Entry 7MW6 (electron microscopy, 3.22 A resolution); this record covers chains A and B of the 9 polymer chains in the assembly.

Chain A (and B):
Molecule: Spike glycoprotein
Organism: Severe acute respiratory syndrome coronavirus 2
Notes: chain B of this document is another copy of the same molecule, construct and numbering; everything in this record applies to it too
UniProtKB: P0DTC2 (SPIKE_SARS2); residue numbers follow UniProt; this construct covers 1-1208
Amino-acid sequence (1288 residues; row label = number of the first residue in the row):
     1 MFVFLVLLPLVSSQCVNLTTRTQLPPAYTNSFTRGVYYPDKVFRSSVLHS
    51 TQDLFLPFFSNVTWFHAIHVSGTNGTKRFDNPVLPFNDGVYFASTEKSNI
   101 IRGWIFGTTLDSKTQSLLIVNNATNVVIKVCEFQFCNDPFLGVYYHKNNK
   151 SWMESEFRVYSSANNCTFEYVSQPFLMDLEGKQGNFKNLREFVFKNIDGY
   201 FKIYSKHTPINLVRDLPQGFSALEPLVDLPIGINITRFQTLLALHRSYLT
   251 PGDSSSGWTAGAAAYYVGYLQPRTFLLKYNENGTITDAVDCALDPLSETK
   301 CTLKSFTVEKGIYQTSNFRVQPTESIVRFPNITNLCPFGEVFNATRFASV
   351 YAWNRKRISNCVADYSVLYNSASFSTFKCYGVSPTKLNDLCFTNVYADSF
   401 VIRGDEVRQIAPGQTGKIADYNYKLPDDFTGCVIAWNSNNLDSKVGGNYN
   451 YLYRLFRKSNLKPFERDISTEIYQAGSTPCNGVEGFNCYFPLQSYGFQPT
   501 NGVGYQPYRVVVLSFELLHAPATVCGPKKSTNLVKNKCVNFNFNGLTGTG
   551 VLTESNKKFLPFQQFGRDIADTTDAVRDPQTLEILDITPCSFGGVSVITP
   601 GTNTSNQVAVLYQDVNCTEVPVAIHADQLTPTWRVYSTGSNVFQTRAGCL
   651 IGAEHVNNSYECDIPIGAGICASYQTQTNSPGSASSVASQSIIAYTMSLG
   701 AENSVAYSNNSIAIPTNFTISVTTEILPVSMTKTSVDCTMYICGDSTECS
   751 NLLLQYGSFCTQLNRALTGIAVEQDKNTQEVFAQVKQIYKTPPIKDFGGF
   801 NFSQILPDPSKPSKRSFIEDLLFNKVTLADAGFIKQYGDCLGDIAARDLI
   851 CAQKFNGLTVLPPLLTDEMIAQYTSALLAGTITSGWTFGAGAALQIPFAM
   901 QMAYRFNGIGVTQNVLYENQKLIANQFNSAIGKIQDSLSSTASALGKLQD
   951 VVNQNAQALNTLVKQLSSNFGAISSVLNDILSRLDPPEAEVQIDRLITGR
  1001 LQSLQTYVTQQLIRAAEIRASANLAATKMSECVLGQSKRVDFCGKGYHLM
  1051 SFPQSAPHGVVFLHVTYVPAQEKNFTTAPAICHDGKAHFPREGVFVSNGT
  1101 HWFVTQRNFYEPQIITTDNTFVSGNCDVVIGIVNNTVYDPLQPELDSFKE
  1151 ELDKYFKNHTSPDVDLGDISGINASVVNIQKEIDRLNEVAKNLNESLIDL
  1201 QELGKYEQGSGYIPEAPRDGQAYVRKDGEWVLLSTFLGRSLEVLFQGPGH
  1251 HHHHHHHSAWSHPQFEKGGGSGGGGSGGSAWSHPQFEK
Disordered / not traced: 1-14, 71-74, 111-115, 147-150, 621-640, 676-689, 828-853, 1146-1288
Disulfides: Cys15-Cys136, Cys131-Cys166, Cys291-Cys301, Cys336-Cys361, Cys379-Cys432, Cys391-Cys525, Cys480-Cys488, Cys538-Cys590, Cys617-Cys649, Cys662-Cys671, Cys743-Cys749, Cys1032-Cys1043, Cys1082-Cys1126
Glycans and other covalent adducts: N-acetylglucosamine (NAG) linked to Asn17, Asn61, Asn122, Asn165, Asn234, Asn282, Asn331, Asn343, Asn603, Asn616, Asn657, Asn709, Asn717, Asn801, Asn1074, Asn1098, Asn1134
Differences from the reference sequence: conflict Gly682 (Arg in P0DTC2), Ser683 (Arg in P0DTC2), Ser685 (Arg in P0DTC2), Pro986 (Lys in P0DTC2), Pro987 (Val in P0DTC2); expression tag (1209-1288)
Curated features (UniProtKB/Swiss-Prot):
  - region: Asn280 to Cys301 (Putative superantigen), Arg403 to Asp405 (Integrin-binding motif), Asn448 to Phe456 (Immunodominant HLA epitope recognized by the CD8+), Pro681, Ala684 (Putative superantigen), Ser816 to Tyr837 (Fusion peptide 1), Lys835 to Phe855 (Fusion peptide 2), Asp1163 to Glu1202 (Heptad repeat 2)
  - site: Arg815, Ser816 (Cleavage)
  - glycosylation: Asn17 (N-linked (GlcNAc...) (complex) asparagine), Asn61 (N-linked (GlcNAc...) (hybrid) asparagine), Asn74 (N-linked (GlcNAc...) (complex) asparagine), Asn122 (N-linked (GlcNAc...) (hybrid) asparagine), Asn149 (N-linked (GlcNAc...) (complex) asparagine), Asn165 (N-linked (GlcNAc...) (complex) asparagine), Asn234 (N-linked (GlcNAc...) (high mannose) asparagine), Asn282 (N-linked (GlcNAc...) (complex) asparagine), Thr323 (O-linked (GalNAc) threonine), Ser325 (O-linked (HexNAc...) serine), Asn331 (N-linked (GlcNAc...) (complex) asparagine), Asn343 (N-linked (GlcNAc...) (complex) asparagine), Asn603 (N-linked (GlcNAc...) (hybrid) asparagine), Asn616 (N-linked (GlcNAc...) (complex) asparagine), Asn657 (N-linked (GlcNAc...) (complex) asparagine), Thr676 (O-linked (GlcNAc...) threonine), Thr678 (O-linked (GlcNAc...) threonine), Asn709 (N-linked (GlcNAc...) (high mannose) asparagine), Asn717 (N-linked (GlcNAc...) (hybrid) asparagine), Asn801 (N-linked (GlcNAc...) (hybrid) asparagine) and 6 more in UniProt
  - natural variant: Leu5 (L5F: In strain: Iota/B.1.526), Ser13 (S13I: In strain: Epsilon/B.1.427/B.1.429), Leu18 (L18F: In strain: Beta/B.1.351, Gamma/P.1 and 1 more), Thr19 (T19I: In strain: Omicron/BQ.1.1, Omicron/XBB.1.5 and 1 more; T19R: In strain: Delta/B.1.617.2, Omicron/BA.2 and 4 more), Thr20 (T20N: In strain: Gamma/P.1), Leu24 to Ala27 (sequence variant, change not given here; In strain: Omicron/BA.2, Omicron/BA.2.12.1 and 6 more), Pro26 (P26S: In strain: Gamma/P.1), Gln52 (Q52H: In strain: Omicron/EG.5.1), Ala67 (A67V: In strain: Eta/B.1.525, Omicron/BA.1), His69 to Val70 (deletion: In strain: Alpha/B.1.1.7, Eta/B.1.525 and 5 more), Gly75 (G75V: In strain: Lambda/C.37), Thr76 (T76I: In strain: Lambda/C.37), 82 further natural variant entries in UniProt
  - mutagenesis: His69 to Val70 (Increased incorporation of cleaved spike into virions), Asn121 (N121Q: Partial loss of biliverdin affinity), Arg190 (R190K: Partial loss of biliverdin affinity), Asn234 (N234Q: Increased resistance to neutralizing antibodies), Asn331 (N331Q: Reduced viral infectivity), Asn343 (N343Q: Reduced viral infectivity), Leu452 (L452R: Increased resistance to neutralizing antibodies. Decreases HLA binding to NF9 epitope. Increased binding affinity to human ACE2), Tyr453 (Y453F: Decreased HLA binding to NF9 epitope. Increased binding affinity to human ACE2), Ala475 (A475V: Increased resistance to neutralizing antibodies), Val483 (V483A: Increased resistance to neutralizing antibodies), Glu484 (E484D: Increased replication in human TMEM106B overexpressing cells), Phe490 (F490L: Increased resistance to neutralizing antibodies and human covalescent sera neutralization), 12 further mutagenesis entries in UniProt

How chain A and chain B interact:
Contacting residue pairs - 147 pairs, chain A then chain B:
  Asn317(A) - Asp737(B)  hydrogen bond
  Arg319(A) - Asp737(B)  salt bridge
  Arg319(A) - Met740(B)
  Arg319(A) - Gly744(B)  hydrogen bond (side chain-backbone)
  Arg357(A) - Thr167(B)
  Asn360(A) - Glu169(B)
  Pro521(A) - Asp198(B)
  Pro521(A) - Gly199(B)
  Pro521(A) - Tyr200(B)
  Pro521(A) - Pro230(B)  hydrophobic
  Pro521(A) - Gly232(B)
  Lys558(A) - Asn282(B)
  Phe559(A) - Phe43(B)  hydrophobic
  Leu560(A) - Tyr38(B)
  Leu560(A) - Asn282(B)
  Leu560(A) - Gly283(B)
  Leu560(A) - Thr284(B)
  Phe562(A) - Tyr38(B)  hydrophobic
  Phe562(A) - Lys41(B)  hydrogen bond (backbone-side chain)
  Phe562(A) - Glu224(B)
  Phe562(A) - Pro225(B)  hydrophobic
  Gln563(A) - Lys41(B)
  Gln563(A) - Val42(B)  hydrogen bond (side chain-backbone)
  Gln563(A) - Phe43(B)
  Gln563(A) - Gly283(B)  hydrogen bond (side chain-backbone)
  Gln564(A) - Lys41(B)  hydrogen bond (backbone-backbone)
  Phe565(A) - Lys41(B)
  Phe565(A) - Val42(B)
  Phe565(A) - Phe43(B)  hydrogen bond (backbone-backbone)
  Gly566(A) - Phe43(B)
  Arg567(A) - Val42(B)
  Arg567(A) - Phe43(B)  hydrogen bond (backbone-backbone)
  Arg567(A) - Arg44(B)
  Ala570(A) - Asn960(B)
  Ala570(A) - Lys964(B)
  Pro589(A) - Lys854(B)
  Phe592(A) - Met740(B)  hydrophobic
  Phe592(A) - Lys854(B)  hydrogen bond (backbone-side chain)
  Phe592(A) - Gly857(B)
  Phe592(A) - Leu858(B)
  Gln613(A) - Leu861(B)
  Asp614(A) - Lys854(B)
  Asp614(A) - Thr859(B)  hydrogen bond
  Pro665(A) - Leu864(B)  hydrophobic
  Ala668(A) - Pro863(B)  hydrogen bond (backbone-backbone)
  Ala668(A) - Leu864(B)
  Ala668(A) - Thr866(B)
  Gly669(A) - Leu864(B)  hydrogen bond (backbone-backbone)
  Gly669(A) - Thr866(B)
  Gly669(A) - Met869(B)
  Thr696(A) - Met869(B)
  Met697(A) - Leu864(B)  hydrophobic
  Met697(A) - Leu865(B)  hydrophobic
  Met697(A) - Met869(B)  hydrophobic
  Leu699(A) - Ile788(B)  hydrophobic
  Leu699(A) - Met869(B)
  Leu699(A) - Gln872(B)
  Leu699(A) - Tyr873(B)
  Ala701(A) - Gln787(B)
  Ala701(A) - Ile788(B)  hydrogen bond (backbone-backbone)
  Glu702(A) - Ile788(B)
  Glu702(A) - Lys790(B)
  Asn703(A) - Gln787(B)  hydrogen bond
  Asn703(A) - Ile788(B)  hydrogen bond (backbone-backbone)
  Asn703(A) - Tyr789(B)
  Asn703(A) - Lys790(B)  hydrogen bond (backbone-backbone)
  Ser704(A) - Lys790(B)
  Val705(A) - Tyr789(B)  hydrophobic
  Val705(A) - Lys790(B)
  Val705(A) - Thr883(B)
  Val705(A) - Gln895(B)
  Ala706(A) - Gln895(B)
  Tyr707(A) - Pro792(B)  hydrophobic
  Tyr707(A) - Asp796(B)  hydrogen bond (side chain-backbone)
  Tyr707(A) - Phe797(B)
  Tyr707(A) - Thr883(B)
  Tyr707(A) - Ile896(B)
  Tyr707(A) - Pro897(B)  hydrophobic
  Tyr707(A) - Phe898(B)  hydrogen bond (side chain-backbone)
  Ser708(A) - Pro897(B)
  Asn709(A) - Asp796(B)  hydrogen bond
  Asn709(A) - Pro897(B)
  Asn710(A) - Pro897(B)
  Ser711(A) - Gln895(B)
  Ser711(A) - Ile896(B)
  Ser711(A) - Pro897(B)
  Ile712(A) - Gln895(B)
  Ile712(A) - Ile896(B)  hydrophobic
  Ala713(A) - Leu894(B)
  Ala713(A) - Gln895(B)  hydrogen bond (backbone-backbone)
  Pro715(A) - Leu894(B)  hydrophobic
  Gln957(A) - Arg765(B)
  Thr961(A) - Ser758(B)
  Thr961(A) - Gln762(B)
  Gln965(A) - Tyr756(B)  hydrogen bond (side chain-backbone)
  Gln965(A) - Gly757(B)
  Gln965(A) - Ser758(B)  hydrogen bond
  Gln965(A) - Phe759(B)
  Ser968(A) - Gln755(B)
  Ser968(A) - Gly757(B)
  Asn969(A) - Gln755(B)  hydrogen bond (backbone-backbone)
  Phe970(A) - Gln755(B)  hydrogen bond (backbone-backbone)
  Phe970(A) - Tyr756(B)
  Phe970(A) - Phe759(B)  hydrophobic
  Gly971(A) - Gln755(B)  hydrogen bond (backbone-side chain)
  Arg995(A) - Asp994(B)  salt bridge
  Gln1002(A) - Gln1005(B)  hydrogen bond
  Ser1003(A) - Phe759(B)
  Thr1006(A) - Gln762(B)
  Thr1006(A) - Gln1005(B)
  Thr1009(A) - Thr1009(B)
  Gln1010(A) - Gln762(B)
  Gln1010(A) - Leu1012(B)
  Ile1013(A) - Leu1012(B)  hydrophobic
  Glu1017(A) - Arg1019(B)
  Arg1039(A) - Thr1027(B)
  Arg1039(A) - Glu1031(B)  salt bridge
  Arg1039(A) - Arg1039(B)
  Val1040(A) - Ser1030(B)
  Val1040(A) - Glu1031(B)
  Val1040(A) - Gly1035(B)
  Asp1041(A) - Gly889(B)
  Asp1041(A) - Ser1030(B)
  Asp1041(A) - Leu1034(B)
  Gly1046(A) - Ala890(B)
  Tyr1047(A) - Trp886(B)
  Tyr1047(A) - Ala890(B)
  Glu1072(A) - Leu894(B)
  Asn1074(A) - Gln895(B)
  Thr1077(A) - Met900(B)
  Pro1079(A) - Met900(B)  hydrophobic
  Pro1079(A) - Tyr917(B)  hydrophobic
  Phe1089(A) - Asn914(B)
  Phe1089(A) - Tyr917(B)  hydrophobic
  Pro1090(A) - Gln913(B)
  Val1094(A) - Tyr904(B)
  Arg1107(A) - Tyr904(B)
  Arg1107(A) - Asn907(B)  hydrogen bond
  Arg1107(A) - Gln913(B)
  Phe1121(A) - Thr912(B)
  Ser1123(A) - Asn914(B)  hydrogen bond
  Ser1123(A) - Glu918(B)  hydrogen bond
  Val1128(A) - Glu918(B)
  Val1129(A) - Tyr917(B)  hydrophobic
  Ile1130(A) - Gln920(B)
  Leu1141(A) - Leu1141(B)  hydrophobic
  Leu1145(A) - Leu1145(B)  hydrophobic
Interface residues without a listed pair, chain A (94 interface residues in all): Ala520, Thr523, Thr549, Lys557, Ile569, Asp571, Ser591, Arg646, Ala647, Cys662, Ile666, Gly667, Ile670, Cys671, Gly700, Gly999, Phe1042, Ala1070, Ala1078, Gly1124
Interface residues without a listed pair, chain B (97 interface residues in all): Asp40, Val47, His49, Phe168, Ile231, Thr739, Asp745, Gln784, Phe855, Pro862, Ile882, Thr887, Ala892, Ala893, Val963, Leu1001, Ile1013, Glu1111

Overview:
94 residues of chain A face 97 of chain B across their interface; the contacts include 29 hydrogen bonds and 3
salt bridges. Among the polar pairs are Arg319(A)-Asp737(B), Arg995(A)-Asp994(B) and Arg1039(A)-Glu1031(B).
Chain A and chain B are both Spike glycoprotein (Severe acute respiratory syndrome coronavirus 2); the
structure, Structure of the SARS-CoV-2 Spike trimer with three RBDs up in complex with the Fab fragment ...,
was determined by electron microscopy (same publication as 7MW2, 7MW3, 7MW4 and 7MW5).
